PDB entry 6OEN | electron microscopy, 4.30 A resolution (low resolution: residue-level contacts below are approximate; hydrogen-bond / salt-bridge calls are withheld) | chains C and J of the 10 polymer chains in the assembly

# Chain C
Protein: V(D)J recombination-activating protein 1
Organism: Mus musculus
Notes: EC 3.1.-.-, 2.3.2.27
UniProt: P15919 (RAG1_MOUSE); residues 1-1040 here = UniProt positions 1-1040
Amino-acid sequence (1040 residues; row label = number of the first residue in the row):
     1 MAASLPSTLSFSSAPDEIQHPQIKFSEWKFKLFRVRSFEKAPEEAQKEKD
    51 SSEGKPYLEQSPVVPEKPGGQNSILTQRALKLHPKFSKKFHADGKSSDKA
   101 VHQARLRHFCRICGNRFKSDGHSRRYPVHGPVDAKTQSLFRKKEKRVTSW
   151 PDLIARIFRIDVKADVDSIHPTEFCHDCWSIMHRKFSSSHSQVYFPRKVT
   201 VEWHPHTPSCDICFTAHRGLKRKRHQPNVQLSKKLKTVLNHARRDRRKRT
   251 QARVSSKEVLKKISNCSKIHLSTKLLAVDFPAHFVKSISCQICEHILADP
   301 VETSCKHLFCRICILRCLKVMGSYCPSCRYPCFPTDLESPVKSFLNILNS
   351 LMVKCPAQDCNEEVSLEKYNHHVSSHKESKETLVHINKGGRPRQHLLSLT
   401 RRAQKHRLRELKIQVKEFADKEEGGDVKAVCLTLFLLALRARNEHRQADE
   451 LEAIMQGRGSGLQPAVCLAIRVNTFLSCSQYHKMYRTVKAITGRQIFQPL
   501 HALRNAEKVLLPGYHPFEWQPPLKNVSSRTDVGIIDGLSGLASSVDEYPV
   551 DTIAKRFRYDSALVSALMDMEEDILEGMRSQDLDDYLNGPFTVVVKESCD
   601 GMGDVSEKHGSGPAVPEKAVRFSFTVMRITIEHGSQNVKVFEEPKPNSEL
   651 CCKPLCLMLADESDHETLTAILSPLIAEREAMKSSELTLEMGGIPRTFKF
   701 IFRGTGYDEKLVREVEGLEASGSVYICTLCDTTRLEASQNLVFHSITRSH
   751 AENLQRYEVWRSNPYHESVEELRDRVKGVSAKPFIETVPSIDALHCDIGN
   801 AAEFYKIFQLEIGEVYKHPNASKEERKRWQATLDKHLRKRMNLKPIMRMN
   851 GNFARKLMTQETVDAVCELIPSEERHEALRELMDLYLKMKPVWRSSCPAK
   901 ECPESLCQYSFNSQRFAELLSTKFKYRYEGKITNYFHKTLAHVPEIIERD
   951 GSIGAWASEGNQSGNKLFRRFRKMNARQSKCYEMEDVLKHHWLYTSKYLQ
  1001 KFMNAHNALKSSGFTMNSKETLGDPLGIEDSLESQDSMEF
Unresolved in the structure: 1-394, 955-959, 1009-1040
Differences from the reference sequence: engineered mutation Gln962 (Glu in P15919)
Bound ions: Zn2+: Cys727, His937, His942
From the paper describing this entry:
  - mutagenesis - E962Q: abolished catalytic activity (citing earlier work)
  - mutagenesis - R848A: increased catalytic activity

# Chain J
Molecule: 61-nt DNA strand
Sequence (61 nucleotides; each row starts with the number of its first residue; numbers below 1 keep their minus sign (DC-3 is residue -3)):
    -3 CCTGGATCTGGCCTGTCTTACACAGTGATGCAAATCAAGTGTGAAGCCAG
    47 ACAAAAACCCG
Unresolved in the structure: -3 to 0

# Chain C / chain J interface
Residue-residue contacts (12; chain C residue first):
  Arg440(C) - DC43(J)
  Arg440(C) - DC44(J)
  Ala441(C) - DC44(J)
  Asn443(C) - DC43(J)
  His445(C) - DC43(J)
  Gly722(C) - DT10(J)
  Ile846(C) - DA16(J)
  Ile846(C) - DC17(J)
  Asn850(C) - DC17(J)
  Asn850(C) - DA18(J)
  Asn852(C) - DA18(J)
  Lys966(C) - DG21(J)
Other interface residues (no listed pair), chain C (10 interface residues in all): Leu437
Other interface residues (no listed pair), chain J (9 interface residues in all): DC19, DG42

# In short
Chain C and chain J form an interface of 10 and 9 residues respectively. The Zn2+ site is built by Cys727(C),
His937(C) and His942(C). From the paper: E962Q of chain C abolishes catalytic activity; R848A of chain C
increases catalytic activity.
Here chain C is V(D)J recombination-activating protein 1 (Mus musculus) and chain J is a 61-nt DNA strand.
Entry 6OEN (Cryo-EM structure of mouse RAG1/2 PRC complex (DNA1)) was determined by electron microscopy,
deposited together with 6OEM, 6OEO, 6OEP, 6OEQ, 6OER and 6V0V.
